PDB entry 3VGY | X-ray diffraction, 2.03 A resolution | chains C and D

Chain C:
Molecule: Envelope glycoprotein gp160
Notes: fragment: nhr
UniProt: P03375 (ENV_HV1B1); numbering as in UniProt (aligned over 546-588)
Sequence (58 residues; each row starts with the number of its first residue; note: 545 numbers in that range are skipped by the numbering (no residue carries them; nothing is unmodelled there); numbers below 1 keep their minus sign (Gly-10 is residue -10)):
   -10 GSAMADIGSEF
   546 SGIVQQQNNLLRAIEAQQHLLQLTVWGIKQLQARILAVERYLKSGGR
Disordered / not traced: -10 to -7, 588-592
Differences from the reference sequence: expression tag (-10 to 0, 589-592)
From the paper describing this entry:
  - mutagenesis - Q575A, Q575L: decreased binding to CP32M (chain D) (citing earlier work)

Chain D:
Molecule: CP32M
Sequence (34 residues; each row starts with the number of its first residue):
   619 GGVEWNEMTWMEWEREIENYTKLIYKILEESQEQ
Disordered / not traced: 619-622
From the paper describing this entry:
  - contacts within the chain: Glu636-Lys640 (hydrogen bond), Lys644-Glu648 (salt bridge)
  - conformationally variable residues (order/disorder transition): Val621 to Thr627

How chain C and chain D interact:
Residue-residue contacts - 29 pairs, chain C then chain D:
  Gly547(C) with Gln652(D)
  Gln551(C) with Ser649(D), hydrogen bond (side chain-backbone); Gln652(D)
  Asn554(C) with Ile645(D); Glu648(D); Ser649(D); Gln652(D)
  Arg557(C) with Lys644(D); Ile645(D); Glu648(D), salt bridge
  Ala558(C) with Ile645(D)
  Ala561(C) with Ile642(D), hydrophobic
  Gln562(C) with Ile642(D)
  His564(C) with Tyr638(D)
  Leu565(C) with Ile635(D); Tyr638(D), hydrophobic; Thr639(D); Ile642(D), hydrophobic
  Leu568(C) with Trp631(D), hydrogen bond (backbone-side chain); Glu634(D); Ile635(D), hydrophobic; Tyr638(D), hydrophobic
  Trp571(C) with Trp628(D); Trp631(D)
  Gly572(C) with Trp628(D)
  Gln575(C) with Asn624(D), hydrogen bond; Trp628(D)
  Leu576(C) with Trp628(D), hydrophobic
  Arg579(C) with Trp628(D)
Other interface residues (no listed pair), chain C (17 interface residues in all): Gln550, Thr569
Other interface residues (no listed pair), chain D (15 interface residues in all): Thr627, Leu641
From the paper, about this interface:
  - pairs named by the authors: Arg557(C)-Glu648(D) (salt bridge), Trp571(C)-Thr627(D) (hydrophobic contact), Gln575(C)-Asn624(D) (hydrogen bond)

Summary:
17 residues of chain C face 15 of chain D across their interface, with 3 hydrogen bonds and 1 salt bridge.
Among the polar pairs are Arg557(C)-Glu648(D), Gln551(C)-Ser649(D) and Leu568(C)-Trp631(D). The authors report
a salt bridge between Arg557(C) and Glu648(D); a hydrophobic contact between Trp571(C) and Thr627(D); a
hydrogen bond between Gln575(C) and Asn624(D). The paper reports that Q575A and Q575L of chain C reduce
binding to CP32M (chain D); conformational variability at Val621(D).
Chain C is Envelope glycoprotein gp160 and chain D is CP32M; the structure, Structure of HIV-1 gp41 NHR/fusion
inhibitor complex P321, was determined by X-ray diffraction (same publication as 3VH7).
